PDB entry 8EJK | electron microscopy, 3.40 A resolution | chains B and C of the 5 polymer chains in the assembly

[Chain B]
Name: Guanine nucleotide-binding protein G(I)/G(S)/G(T) subunit beta-1
Organism: Homo sapiens
UniProt: P62873 (GBB1_HUMAN); residues 1-340 here = UniProt positions 1-340
Amino-acid sequence (340 residues; numbered 1 to 340; the number before each row is that of its first residue):
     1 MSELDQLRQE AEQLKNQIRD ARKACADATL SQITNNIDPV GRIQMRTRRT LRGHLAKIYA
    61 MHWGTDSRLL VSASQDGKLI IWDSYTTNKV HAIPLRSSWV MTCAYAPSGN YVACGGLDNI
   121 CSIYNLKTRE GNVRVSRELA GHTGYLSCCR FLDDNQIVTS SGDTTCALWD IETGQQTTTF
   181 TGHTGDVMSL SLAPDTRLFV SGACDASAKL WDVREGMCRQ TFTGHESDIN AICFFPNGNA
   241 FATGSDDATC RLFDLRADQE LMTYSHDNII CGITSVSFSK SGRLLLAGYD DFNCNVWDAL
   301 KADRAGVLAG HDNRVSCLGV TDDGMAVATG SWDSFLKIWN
Disordered / not traced: 1-5
UniProt features mapped onto this chain:
  - modified residue: Ser2 (N-acetylserine), His266 (Phosphohistidine)
  - natural variant: Leu30 (L30F: In MRD42; uncertain significance), Arg52 (R52G: In MRD42), Gly64 (G64V: In MRD42), Asp76 (D76E: In MRD42; D76G: In MRD42), Gly77 (G77S: In MRD42), Lys78 (K78R: In MRD42), Ile80 (I80N: In MRD42; I80T: In MRD42), His91 (H91R: In MRD42; uncertain significance), Ala92 (A92T: In MRD42), Pro94 (P94S: In MRD42), Leu95 (L95P: In MRD42), Arg96 (R96L: In MRD42), 5 further natural variant entries in UniProt

[Chain C]
Name: Guanine nucleotide-binding protein G(I)/G(S)/G(O) subunit gamma-2
Organism: Homo sapiens
UniProt: P59768 (GBG2_HUMAN); residues 2-71 here = UniProt positions 2-71
Amino-acid sequence (82 residues; numbered -10 to 71; the number before each row is that of its first residue; numbers below 1 keep their minus sign (Met-10 is residue -10)):
   -10 MGHHHHHHHH GGASNNTASI AQARKLVEQL KMEANIDRIK VSKAAADLMA YCEAHAKEDP
    50 LLTPVPASEN PFREKKFFCA IL
Disordered / not traced: -10 to 4, 21-22, 64-71
Sequence notes: expression tag (-10 to 1)
UniProt features mapped onto this chain:
  - modified residue: Ala2 (N-acetylalanine), Cys68 (Cysteine methyl ester)
  - lipidation: Cys68 (S-geranylgeranyl cysteine)

[Interface between chain B and chain C]
Contacting residue pairs (59; chain B residue first):
  Leu7(B) - Ile9(C)  hydrophobic
  Ala11(B) - Leu15(C)
  Leu14(B) - Leu15(C)  hydrophobic
  Gln17(B) - Leu19(C)
  Ile18(B) - Leu19(C)  hydrophobic
  Ala21(B) - Arg27(C)
  Cys25(B) - Ile28(C)  hydrogen bond (side chain-backbone)
  Cys25(B) - Lys29(C)
  Cys25(B) - Val30(C)
  Ala26(B) - Val30(C)  hydrophobic
  Asp27(B) - Lys29(C)  salt bridge
  Ile33(B) - Ala34(C)  hydrophobic
  Ile33(B) - Met38(C)
  Thr34(B) - Met38(C)
  Ile37(B) - Met38(C)  hydrophobic
  Ile37(B) - Glu42(C)
  Val40(B) - Leu51(C)  hydrophobic
  Met45(B) - Leu50(C)  hydrophobic
  Arg48(B) - Phe61(C)
  Arg49(B) - Pro60(C)
  Arg49(B) - Phe61(C)  hydrogen bond (side chain-backbone)
  Arg49(B) - Arg62(C)
  Ser84(B) - Phe61(C)
  Tyr85(B) - Pro60(C)
  Tyr85(B) - Phe61(C)  hydrophobic
  Met217(B) - Lys14(C)
  Met217(B) - Glu17(C)
  Cys218(B) - Lys14(C)
  Phe235(B) - Tyr40(C)  hydrophobic
  Phe235(B) - Cys41(C)  hydrophobic
  Pro236(B) - Tyr40(C)
  Asn237(B) - Tyr40(C)
  Asp254(B) - Ala33(C)
  Asp254(B) - Leu37(C)
  Arg256(B) - Asp26(C)
  Arg256(B) - Arg27(C)
  Arg256(B) - Ile28(C)
  Arg256(B) - Asp36(C)  salt bridge
  Ala257(B) - Val30(C)  hydrophobic
  Asp258(B) - Arg27(C)  salt bridge
  Gln259(B) - Val30(C)
  Leu261(B) - Leu37(C)  hydrophobic
  Ser279(B) - Asp48(C)  hydrogen bond
  Lys280(B) - Asp48(C)
  Ser281(B) - Tyr40(C)
  Ser281(B) - His44(C)
  Ser281(B) - Asp48(C)  hydrogen bond
  Arg283(B) - Leu51(C)
  Leu284(B) - Leu51(C)  hydrophobic
  Leu300(B) - Cys41(C)  hydrophobic
  Asp323(B) - Pro49(C)
  Gly324(B) - Pro49(C)
  Gly324(B) - Leu50(C)
  Met325(B) - Pro49(C)  hydrophobic
  Met325(B) - Pro60(C)
  Ala326(B) - Phe61(C)  hydrophobic
  Ile338(B) - Phe61(C)  hydrophobic
  Asn340(B) - Asn59(C)  hydrogen bond
  Asn340(B) - Phe61(C)
Interface residues without a listed pair, chain B (54 interface residues in all): Arg8, Lys15, Arg22, Ala28, Leu30, Trp63, Arg219, Gln220, Thr221, Ala240, Leu252, Gly282, Leu286
Interface residues without a listed pair, chain C (37 interface residues in all): Ser8, Gln11, Ala12, Val16, Gln18, Ala23, Asn24, Ser31, Ala45, Glu58

[In short]
The interface between chain B and chain C involves 54 residues on one side and 37 on the other, with 5
hydrogen bonds and 3 salt bridges. Polar contacts include Asp27(B)-Lys29(C), Arg256(B)-Asp36(C) and
Asp258(B)-Arg27(C).
Here chain B is Guanine nucleotide-binding protein G(I)/G(S)/G(T) subunit beta-1 and chain C is Guanine
nucleotide-binding protein G(I)/G(S)/G(O) subunit gamma-2, both from Homo sapiens. Entry 8EJK (Structure of
FFAR1-Gq complex bound to TAK-875 in a lipid nanodisc) was determined by electron microscopy, deposited
together with 8EIT and 8EJC.
